PDB entry 1HJV | X-ray diffraction, 2.75 A resolution | chains A and B of the 4 polymer chains in the assembly

== Chain A (and B) ==
Protein: Chitinase-3 like protein 1
Organism: Homo sapiens
Notes: chain B of this document is another copy of the same molecule, construct and numbering; everything in this record applies to it too
Reference sequence: P36222 (C3L1_HUMAN); residue numbers follow UniProt; this construct covers 22-383
Amino-acid sequence (362 residues; numbered 22 to 383; the number before each row is that of its first residue):
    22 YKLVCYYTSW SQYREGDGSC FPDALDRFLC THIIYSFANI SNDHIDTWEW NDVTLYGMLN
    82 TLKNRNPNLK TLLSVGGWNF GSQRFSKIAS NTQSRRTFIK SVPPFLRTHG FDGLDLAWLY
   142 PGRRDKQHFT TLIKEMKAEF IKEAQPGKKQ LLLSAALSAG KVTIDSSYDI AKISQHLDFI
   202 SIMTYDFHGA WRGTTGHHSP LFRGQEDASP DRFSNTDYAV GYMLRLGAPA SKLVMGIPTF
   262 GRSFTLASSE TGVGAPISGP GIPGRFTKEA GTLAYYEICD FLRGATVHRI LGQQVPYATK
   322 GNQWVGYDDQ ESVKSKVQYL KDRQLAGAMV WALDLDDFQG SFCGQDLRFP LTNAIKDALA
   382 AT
Sequence notes: conflict Ile311 (Thr in P36222), Ile311 (Thr in P36222)
Disulfides: Cys26-Cys51, Cys300-Cys364
Covalently attached groups: N-acetylglucosamine (NAG) linked to Asn60

== Interface between chain A and chain B ==
Pairs across the interface (7; chain A residue first):
  Asp186(A) - Arg246(B)
  Arg233(A) - Arg233(B)
  Tyr243(A) - Arg246(B)
  Arg246(A) - Asp186(B)
  Arg246(A) - Tyr243(B)  hydrogen bond
  Leu247(A) - Arg246(B)
  Leu247(A) - Leu247(B)  hydrophobic
Other interface residues (no listed pair), chain A (7 interface residues in all): Lys182, Gly248
Other interface residues (no listed pair), chain B (8 interface residues in all): Lys182, Ala192, Lys193

== Overview ==
7 residues of chain A face 8 of chain B across their interface; the contacts include 1 hydrogen bond. The
hydrogen-bonded pair is Arg246(A)-Tyr243(B). Covalently linked N-acetylglucosamine: at Asn60(A).
Chain A and chain B are both Chitinase-3 like protein 1 (Homo sapiens); the structure, Crystal structure of
hcgp-39 in complex with chitin tetramer, was determined by X-ray diffraction (same publication as 1HJW and
1HJX).
